PDB entry 4PI2 | X-ray diffraction, 3.33 A resolution | chains B and K of the 12 polymer chains in the assembly

Chain B:
Protein: Particulate methane monooxygenase subunit A
Source organism: Methylocystis sp. ATCC 49242
Notes: EC 1.14.18.3
Amino-acid sequence (252 residues; numbered 1 to 252; the number before each row is that of its first residue):
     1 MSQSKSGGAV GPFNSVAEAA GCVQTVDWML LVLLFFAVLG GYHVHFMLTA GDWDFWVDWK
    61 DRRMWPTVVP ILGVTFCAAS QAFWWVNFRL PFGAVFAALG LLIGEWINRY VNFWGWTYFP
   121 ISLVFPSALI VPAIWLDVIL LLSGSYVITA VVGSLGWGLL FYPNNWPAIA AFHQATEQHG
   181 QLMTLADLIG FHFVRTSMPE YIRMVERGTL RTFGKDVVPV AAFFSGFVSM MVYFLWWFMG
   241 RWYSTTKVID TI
Disordered / not traced: 1-8

Chain K:
Protein: Particulate methane monooxygenase subunit C
Source organism: Methylocystis sp. ATCC 49242
Notes: EC 1.14.18.3
Amino-acid sequence (256 residues; row label = number of the first residue in the row):
     1 MSSTTSAAAG AAAEVESVVD LRGMWIGLVL LNVFYLIVRI YEQVFGWRAG LDSFAPEFQT
    61 YWMSILWTEI PLELVSGLGL AGYLWKTRDR NVDAVTPREE MRRLVVLVQW LVVYGIAIYW
   121 GASFFTEQDG TWHMTVIRDT DFTPSHIIEF YMSYPIYSVI AVGAFFYAKT RIPYFAHGYS
   181 LAFLIVAIGP FMIIPNVGLN EWGHTFWFME ELFVAPLHWG FVFFGWMALG VFGVVLQILM
   241 RIHALVGKEG VKLLTE
Disordered / not traced: 1-15, 211-223
Ion coordination: Zn2+: Asp129, His133, His146, Glu201

How chain B and chain K interact:
Pairs across the interface (20; chain B residue first):
  Met64(B) - Met209(K)  hydrophobic
  Thr67(B) - Phe206(K)
  Val147(B) - Ile188(K)  hydrophobic
  Val151(B) - Phe191(K)  hydrophobic
  Arg211(B) - His204(K)
  Arg211(B) - Thr205(K)
  Phe213(B) - Ile137(K)
  Phe213(B) - Arg138(K)
  Phe213(B) - Asp139(K)
  Phe213(B) - Thr140(K)
  Val220(B) - Phe206(K)
  Ala221(B) - Phe206(K)  hydrophobic
  Phe224(B) - Leu199(K)  hydrophobic
  Phe224(B) - Phe206(K)  hydrophobic
  Phe227(B) - Ile194(K)  hydrophobic
  Phe227(B) - Pro195(K)
  Val228(B) - Leu199(K)  hydrophobic
  Met230(B) - Phe191(K)
  Met231(B) - Met192(K)  hydrophobic
  Phe234(B) - Met192(K)  hydrophobic
Interface residues without a listed pair, chain B (18 interface residues in all): Arg63, Thr209, Gly214, Asp216
Interface residues without a listed pair, chain K (17 interface residues in all): Leu184, Trp202, Phe208

Overview:
18 residues of chain B face 17 of chain K across their interface. Asp129(K), His133(K), His146(K) and
Glu201(K) form the Zn2+ site.
Here chain B is Particulate methane monooxygenase subunit A and chain K is Particulate methane monooxygenase
subunit C, both from Methylocystis sp. ATCC 49242. Entry 4PI2 (Crystal structure of particulate methane
monooxygenase from Methylocystis sp. ATCC 49242 (Rockwell) soaked in zinc) was determined by X-ray
diffraction, deposited together with 4PHZ and 4PI0.
